PDB entry 6W6Y | X-ray diffraction, 1.45 A resolution | chain A

Chain A:
Name: Non-structural protein 3
From: Severe acute respiratory syndrome coronavirus 2
Notes: EC 3.4.19.121, 3.4.22.-; fragment: ADP ribose phosphatase (ADRP) domain
Reference sequence: P0DTD1 (R1AB_SARS2); residues 2-170 here correspond to UniProt positions 1024-1192 (UniProt number = residue number + 1022)
Amino-acid sequence (170 residues; each row starts with the number of its first residue):
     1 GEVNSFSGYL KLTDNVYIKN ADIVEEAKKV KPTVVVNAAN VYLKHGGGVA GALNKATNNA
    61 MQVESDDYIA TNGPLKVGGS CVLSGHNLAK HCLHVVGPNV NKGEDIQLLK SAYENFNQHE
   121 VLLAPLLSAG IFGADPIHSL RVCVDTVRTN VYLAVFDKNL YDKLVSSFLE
Disordered / not traced: 1-2
Construct notes: expression tag (1)
Ligand contacts: adenosine monophosphate (AMP): A21, D22, I23, A38, G48, V49, A50, A52, P125, L126, A129, G130, I131, F132, A154, V155, F156, L160
Reported in the primary citation:
  - conformationally variable residues (side-chain flip): F156
  - catalytic residues: A38, A50 (proposed by the authors, not directly observed)

Overview:
Ligands of chain A: adenosine monophosphate. From the paper: catalytic residues A38 and A50; conformational
variability at F156.
Chain A is Non-structural protein 3 (Severe acute respiratory syndrome coronavirus 2); the structure, Crystal
Structure of ADP ribose phosphatase of NSP3 from SARS CoV-2 in complex with AMP, was determined by X-ray
diffraction together with 6WCF, 6WEN, 6W02 and 6VXS from the same study.
